Entry 6FAH (X-ray diffraction, 3.13 A resolution); this record covers chains A and C of the 6 polymer chains in the assembly.

== Chain A ==
Molecule: Caffeyl-CoA reductase-Etf complex subunit CarE
From: Acetobacterium woodii (strain ATCC 29683 / DSM 1030 / JCM 2381 / KCTC 1655 / WB1)
Notes: EC 1.3.1.108
UniProtKB: H6LGM8 (CARE_ACEWD); residues 1-396 here = UniProt positions 1-396
Chain sequence (396 residues; numbered 1 to 396; the number before each row is that of its first residue):
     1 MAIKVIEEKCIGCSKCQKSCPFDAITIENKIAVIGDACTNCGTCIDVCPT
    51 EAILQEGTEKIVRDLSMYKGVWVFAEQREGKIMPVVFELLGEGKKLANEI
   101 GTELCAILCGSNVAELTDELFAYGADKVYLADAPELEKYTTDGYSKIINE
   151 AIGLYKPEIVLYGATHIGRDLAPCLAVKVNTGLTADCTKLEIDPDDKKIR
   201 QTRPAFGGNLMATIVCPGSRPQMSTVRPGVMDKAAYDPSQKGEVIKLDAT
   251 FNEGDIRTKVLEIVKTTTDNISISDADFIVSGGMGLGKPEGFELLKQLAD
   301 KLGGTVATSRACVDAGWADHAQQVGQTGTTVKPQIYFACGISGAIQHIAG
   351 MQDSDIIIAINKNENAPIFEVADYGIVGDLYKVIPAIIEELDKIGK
Not modelled in the structure: 1-7
Metal / ion sites: 4Fe-4S cluster Fe site 1: Cys-10, Cys-13, Cys-16, Cys-48; 4Fe-4S cluster Fe site 2: Cys-20, Cys-38, Thr-39, Cys-41, Cys-44
Ligand contacts:
  - FAD (flavin-adenine dinucleotide), molecule 1: Leu-183, Thr-184, Ala-185, Arg-203, Ala-205, Phe-206, Leu-210, Ala-212, Ile-214
  - FAD, molecule 2: Gly-283, Met-284, Gly-285, Ser-309, Arg-310, Ala-311, Val-324, Gly-325, Gln-326, Thr-327, Gly-328, Gly-340, Ile-341, Ser-342, Gly-343, Ala-344, Gln-346, His-347, Ile-360, Asn-361, Lys-362, Asn-363, Ala-366, Gly-378, Asp-379, Leu-380
  - 4Fe-4S cluster (SF4), molecule 1: Cys-10, Ile-11, Gly-12, Cys-13, Ser-14, Lys-15, Cys-16, Ile-31, Ala-32, Cys-48, Pro-49, Ala-52
  - 4Fe-4S cluster (SF4), molecule 2: Cys-20, Pro-21, Phe-22, Ile-34, Ala-37, Cys-38, Thr-39, Asn-40, Cys-41, Gly-42, Cys-44

== Chain C ==
Molecule: Caffeyl-CoA reductase-Etf complex subunit CarC
From: Acetobacterium woodii (strain ATCC 29683 / DSM 1030 / JCM 2381 / KCTC 1655 / WB1)
Notes: EC 1.3.1.108
UniProtKB: H6LGM6 (CARC_ACEWD); residues 1-379 here = UniProt positions 1-379
Chain sequence (379 residues; each row starts with the number of its first residue):
     1 MYFSEQNKMIRKLARDFAEKELTTEILDEVEESGEFPQEILDKMAKFGFF
    51 GIKIPKSLGGSGGDHMSYVICMEEFARVSGVASVYLSSPNSLAGGPLLLS
   101 GTEEQIEKYLKPIITGKKKLAFALTEPGAGSDAGGMSTTAVDMGDYYLLN
   151 GRKTFITMAPLCDDAVIYAKTDMSKGTRGISAFIVDLKSEGVSMGKNEHK
   201 MGLIGCATSDIIMEDVKVPKENRLGEVNKGFSNAMKTLDVGRLGVASQSI
   251 GVAQGALDEAIKYAKERKQFGKRIADFQAIAFMIADMATKLEAAKLLVYN
   301 AASLMDNKKNATKEASMAKFYASEICNEICAKAVQIHGGYGYIKEYKVER
   351 MYRDCRVFTIYEGTSQVQQMVISGMLLKK
UniProt features mapped onto this chain:
  - active site: Glu-362 (Proton acceptor)
  - binding site (FAD): Phe-122 to Ser-131, Phe-155 to Thr-157, Arg-267, Gln-278, Gln-335 to Gly-339, Thr-364 to Gln-366
  - binding site (substrate): Ser-131, Asp-239 to Arg-242, Gly-363
Disulfides: Cys-330/Cys-355
Ligand contacts:
  - FAD (flavin-adenine dinucleotide), molecule 1: Phe-122, Leu-124, Thr-125, Gly-130, Ser-131, Phe-155, Thr-157, Lys-200, Gln-278, Val-357, Ile-360, Tyr-361, Glu-362, Gly-363, Thr-364, Gln-366, Met-370
  - FAD, molecule 2: Pro-127, Arg-152, Thr-154, Phe-155, Glu-198, Asp-210
  - FAD, molecule 3: Tyr-263, Arg-267, Gln-269, Phe-270, Ile-274, Phe-277, Ala-279, Ile-280, Gln-335, Ile-336, Gly-338, Gly-339, Tyr-340, Tyr-342
  - FAD, molecule 4: Tyr-340, Ile-343, Glu-345, Tyr-346

== Chain A / chain C interface ==
Residue-residue contacts - 11 pairs, chain A then chain C:
  His-320(A) / Glu-25(C)  salt bridge
  Gln-326(A) / Tyr-263(C)
  Gln-326(A) / Glu-266(C)  hydrogen bond
  Gln-326(A) / Tyr-346(C)  hydrogen bond
  Thr-327(A) / Glu-345(C)
  Thr-327(A) / Tyr-346(C)
  Ile-345(A) / Glu-266(C)
  Ile-345(A) / Arg-267(C)
  Gln-346(A) / Tyr-340(C)  hydrogen bond
  Gln-346(A) / Tyr-346(C)
  Ala-349(A) / Glu-266(C)
Interface residues without a listed pair, chain A (7 interface residues in all): Arg-310
Interface residues without a listed pair, chain C (8 interface residues in all): Lys-262

== Overview ==
The interface between chain A and chain C involves 7 residues on one side and 8 on the other; the contacts
include 3 hydrogen bonds and 1 salt bridge. Polar pairs include His-320(A)/Glu-25(C), Gln-326(A)/Glu-266(C)
and Gln-326(A)/Tyr-346(C).
Here chain A is Caffeyl-CoA reductase-Etf complex subunit CarE and chain C is Caffeyl-CoA reductase-Etf
complex subunit CarC, both from Acetobacterium woodii (strain ATCC 29683 / DSM 1030 / JCM 2381 / KCTC 1655 /
WB1). Entry 6FAH (Molecular basis of the flavin-based electron-bifurcating caffeyl-CoA reductase reaction) was
determined by X-ray diffraction.
